6DG5 - chains A and C of the 3 polymer chains in the assembly; structure by X-ray diffraction, 2.52 A resolution.

== Chain A ==
Name: Neoleukin-2/15
From: synthetic construct
Chain sequence (104 residues; row label = number of the first residue in the row; numbers below 1 keep their minus sign (Gly-3 is residue -3)):
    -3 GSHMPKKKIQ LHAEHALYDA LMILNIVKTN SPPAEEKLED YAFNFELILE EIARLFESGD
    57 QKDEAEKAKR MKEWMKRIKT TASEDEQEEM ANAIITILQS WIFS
Unresolved in the structure: -3 to 0, 26-32

== Chain C ==
Name: Cytokine receptor common subunit gamma
From: Mus musculus
Reference sequence: P34902 (IL2RG_MOUSE); residues 56-254 here = UniProt positions 56-254
Chain sequence (199 residues; each row starts with the number of its first residue):
    56 PLPEVQCFVF NIEYMNCTWN SSSEPQATNL TLHYRYKVSD NNTFQECSHY LFSKEITSGC
   116 QIQKEDIQLY QTFVVQLQDP QKPQRRAVQK LNLQNLVIPR APENLTLSNL SESQLELRWK
   176 SRHIKERCLQ YLVQYRSNRD RSWTELIVNH EPRFSLPSVD ELKRYTFRVR SRYNPICGSS
   236 QQWSKWSQPV HWGSHTVEE
Unresolved in the structure: 249-254
Disulfide bonds: Cys62-Cys72, Cys102-Cys115, Cys183-Cys232
Glycans and other covalent adducts: N-acetylglucosamine (NAG) linked to Asn71, Asn84
Swiss-Prot annotation at these positions:
  - motif: Trp238 to Ser242 (WSXWS motif)
  - glycosylation (N-linked (GlcNAc...) asparagine): Asn71, Asn75, Asn84, Asn96, Asn159, Asn164

== Chain A / chain C interface ==
Contacting residue pairs - 23 pairs, chain A then chain C:
  Glu10(A) with Ile231(C)
  Leu13(A) with Pro230(C); Ile231(C), hydrophobic
  Tyr14(A) with Ile231(C)
  Glu85(A) with Lys92(C), salt bridge; Lys145(C), salt bridge
  Asn88(A) with Asn147(C)
  Thr92(A) with Tyr125(C); Gln149(C), hydrogen bond
  Gln95(A) with Tyr125(C); Gln149(C), hydrogen bond; Pro230(C), hydrogen bond (side chain-backbone); Ile231(C); Cys232(C); Gly233(C), hydrogen bond (side chain-backbone); Ser234(C), hydrogen bond
  Ser96(A) with Tyr125(C)
  Ile98(A) with Arg182(C), hydrogen bond (backbone-side chain); Ile231(C)
  Phe99(A) with Tyr125(C); Arg182(C), hydrogen bond (backbone-side chain); Cys183(C), hydrophobic; Tyr228(C)
Interface residues without a listed pair, chain A (12 interface residues in all): Gln6, Ile91
Interface residues without a listed pair, chain C (15 interface residues in all): Ile67, Asn150

== In short ==
12 residues of chain A and 15 residues of chain C are in contact; the contacts include 7 hydrogen bonds and 2
salt bridges. Polar contacts include Glu85(A)-Lys92(C), Glu85(A)-Lys145(C) and Thr92(A)-Gln149(C). Covalently
linked N-acetylglucosamine: at Asn71(C) and Asn84(C).
Here chain A is Neoleukin-2/15 (synthetic construct) and chain C is Cytokine receptor common subunit gamma
(Mus musculus). Entry 6DG5 (Structure of a de novo designed Interleukin-2/Interleukin-15 mimetic complex with
IL-2Rb and IL-2Rg) was determined by X-ray diffraction together with 6DG6 from the same study.
